PDB entry 2ORO | X-ray diffraction, 2.00 A resolution | chain A

# Chain A
Name: nitric oxide synthase, inducible
From: Mus musculus
Notes: EC 1.14.13.39; fragment: oxygenase domain, residues 114-498
UniProt: P29477 (NOS2_MOUSE); residues 114-498 here = UniProt positions 114-498
Chain sequence (389 residues; row label = number of the first residue in the row):
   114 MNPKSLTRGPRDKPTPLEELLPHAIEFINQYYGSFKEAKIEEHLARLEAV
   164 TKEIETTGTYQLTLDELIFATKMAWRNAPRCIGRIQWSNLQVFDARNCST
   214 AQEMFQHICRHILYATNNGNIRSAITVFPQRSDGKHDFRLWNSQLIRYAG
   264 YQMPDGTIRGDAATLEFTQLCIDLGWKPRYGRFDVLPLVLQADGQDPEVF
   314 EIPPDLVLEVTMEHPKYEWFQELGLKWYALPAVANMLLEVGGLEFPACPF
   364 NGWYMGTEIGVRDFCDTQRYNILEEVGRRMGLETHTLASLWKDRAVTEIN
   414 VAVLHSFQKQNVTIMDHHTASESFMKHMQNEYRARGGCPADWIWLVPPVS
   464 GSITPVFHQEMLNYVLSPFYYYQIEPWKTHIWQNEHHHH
Not modelled in the structure: 327-329, 370-383, 388-410, 446-477, 499-502
Differences from the reference sequence: expression tag (499-502)
Swiss-Prot annotation at these positions:
  - binding site (heme b): Cys-194, Tyr-485
  - binding site (L-arginine): Gln-257, Trp-366, Tyr-367, Glu-371
  - binding site ((6R)-L-erythro-5,6,7,8-tetrahydrobiopterin): Arg-375, Ile-456, Trp-457, Phe-470
  - natural variant: Cys-211 (C211R: In strain: NOD/LtJ)
Bound ions: heme Fe: Cys-194 (together with 228)
Residues lining bound ligands:
  - 228 (N-[2-(1,3-benzodioxol-5-yl)ethyl]-1-[2-(1H-imidazol-1-yl)-6-methylpyrimidin-4-yl]-D-prolinamide): Cys-194, Gln-257, Pro-344, Ala-345, Val-346, Phe-363, Asn-364, Gly-365, Trp-366, Tyr-367, Met-368, Tyr-485
  - heme (HEM): Thr-184, Trp-188, Ala-191, Arg-193, Cys-194, Ile-195, Gly-196, Gln-199, Leu-203, Ser-236, Met-349, Phe-363, Asn-364, Gly-365, Trp-366, Met-368, Met-428, Tyr-483, Tyr-485
  - sulfite ion (SO3): Trp-200, His-440, Glu-444

# In short
Ligands of chain A: sulfite ion, heme and compound 228. Curated annotation (UniProt) lists heme b-binding
residues Cys-194 and Tyr-485, 4 L-arginine-binding residues and 4
(6R)-L-erythro-5,6,7,8-tetrahydrobiopterin-binding residues.
Chain A is nitric oxide synthase, inducible (Mus musculus); the structure, Murine inducible nitric oxide
synthase oxygenase domain (delta 114) (r)-1-(2-imidazol-1-yl-6-methyl-pyrimidin-4-yl)-pyrrolidine-2-carboxylic
acid (2-benzo[1,3]dioxol-5-yl-ethyl)-amide complex, was determined by X-ray diffraction together with 2ORQ,
2ORR, 2ORS, 2ORT and 2ORP from the same study.
